8I7S - chain A; structure by X-ray diffraction, 1.95 A resolution.

== Chain A ==
Name: Tyrosine-protein kinase ABL1
From: Homo sapiens
Notes: EC 2.7.10.2
Reference sequence: P00519 (ABL1_HUMAN); residue numbers follow UniProt; this construct covers 229-500
Chain sequence (272 residues; numbered 229 to 500; the number before each row is that of its first residue):
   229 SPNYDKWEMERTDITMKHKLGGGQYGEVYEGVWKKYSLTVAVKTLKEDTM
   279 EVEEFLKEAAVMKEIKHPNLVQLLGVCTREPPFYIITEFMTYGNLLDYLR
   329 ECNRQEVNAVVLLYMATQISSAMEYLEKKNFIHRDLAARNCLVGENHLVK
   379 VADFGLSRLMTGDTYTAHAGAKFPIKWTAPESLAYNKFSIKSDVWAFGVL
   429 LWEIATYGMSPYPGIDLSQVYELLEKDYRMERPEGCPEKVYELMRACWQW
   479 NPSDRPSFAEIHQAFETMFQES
Not modelled in the structure: 229-231, 249-250, 252-253, 275-277
Modified residues: Tyr393 (O-phosphotyrosine; PTR)
Ligand contacts: 6CI (5-[3-(2-methoxy-5-oxidanyl-phenyl)-1H-pyrrolo[2,3-b]pyridin-5-yl]-N,N-dimethyl-pyridine-3-carboxamide): Leu248, Val256, Ala269, Val270, Lys271, Val299, Ile313, Thr315, Glu316, Phe317, Met318, Gly321, Asn322, Leu370, Phe382
Swiss-Prot annotation at these positions:
  - motif: Asp381 to Trp405 (Kinase activation loop)
  - active site: Asp363 (Proton acceptor)
  - binding site (ATP): Leu248 to Val256, Lys271, Glu316 to Asn322
  - modified residue: Ser229 (Phosphoserine), Tyr253 (Phosphotyrosine), Tyr257 (Phosphotyrosine), Tyr393 (Phosphotyrosine), Tyr413 (Phosphotyrosine), Ser446 (Phosphoserine)
  - natural variant: Ala337 (A337T: In CHDSKM)

== In short ==
Ligands of chain A: compound 6CI. From UniProt: active-site residue Asp363 and 17 ATP-binding residues.
Chain A is Tyrosine-protein kinase ABL1 (Homo sapiens); the structure, The crystal structure of human abl1
kinase domain in complex with ABL1-B1, was determined by X-ray diffraction together with 8I7T and 8I7Z from
the same study.
